Entry 7S2T (electron microscopy, 3.45 A resolution); this record covers chains A and C of the 6 polymer chains in the assembly.

Chain A (and C):
Molecule: EncA
Source organism: Myxococcus xanthus
Notes: chain C of this document is another copy of the same molecule, construct and numbering; everything in this record applies to it too
UniProt: Q1D6H4 (Q1D6H4_MYXXD); residues -7 to 286 here correspond to UniProt positions 1-294 (UniProt number = residue number + 8)
Amino-acid sequence (301 residues; numbered -14 to 286; the number before each row is that of its first residue; numbers below 1 keep their minus sign (Met-14 is residue -14)):
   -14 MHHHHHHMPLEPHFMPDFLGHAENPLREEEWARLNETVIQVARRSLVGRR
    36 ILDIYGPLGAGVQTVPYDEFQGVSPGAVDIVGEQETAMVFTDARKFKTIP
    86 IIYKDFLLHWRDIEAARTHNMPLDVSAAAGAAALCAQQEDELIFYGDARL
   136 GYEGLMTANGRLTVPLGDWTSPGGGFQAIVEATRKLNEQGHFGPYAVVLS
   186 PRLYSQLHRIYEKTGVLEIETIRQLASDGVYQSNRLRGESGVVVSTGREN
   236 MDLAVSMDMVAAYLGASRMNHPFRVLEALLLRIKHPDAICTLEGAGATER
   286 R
Unresolved in the structure: -14 to 2, 278-286 (chain C: -14 to 7, 278-286)
Differences from the reference sequence: initiating methionine (-14); expression tag (-13 to -8)

Chain A / chain C interface:
Contacting residue pairs (11; chain A residue first):
  Glu8(A) - Glu8(C)
  Ala45(A) - Arg96(C)
  Ala45(A) - Glu99(C)
  Gly46(A) - Arg96(C)
  Gly46(A) - Ala100(C)
  Gln48(A) - Asp97(C)  hydrogen bond
  Ile84(A) - Arg96(C)  hydrogen bond (backbone-side chain)
  Ile86(A) - Arg96(C)
  Met242(A) - Trp95(C)  hydrophobic
  Arg259(A) - Met254(C)
  Leu261(A) - Met254(C)  hydrophobic
Interface residues without a listed pair, chain A (14 interface residues in all): Phe3, Val47, Pro85, Leu249, Ala263
Interface residues without a listed pair, chain C (8 interface residues in all): Arg253

Overview:
14 residues of chain A and 8 residues of chain C are in contact, with 2 hydrogen bonds. Polar pairs include
Gln48(A)-Asp97(C) and Ile84(A)-Arg96(C).
Both chains are EncA (Myxococcus xanthus). Entry 7S2T (M. xanthus encapsulin EncA bound to EncB targeting
peptide) was determined by electron microscopy (same publication as 7S4Q).
